Entry 6VPX (electron microscopy, 5.00 A resolution (low resolution: residue-level contacts below are approximate; hydrogen-bond / salt-bridge calls are withheld)); this record covers chains H and G of the 17 polymer chains in the assembly.

# Chain H
Molecule: Antibody 10E8 Fab heavy chain
Source organism: Homo sapiens
Notes: antibody fragment or engineered binder
Amino-acid sequence (129 residues; row label = number of the first residue in the row; a row labelled like 52A-52C holds insertion residues (52A, then the next letters in order)):
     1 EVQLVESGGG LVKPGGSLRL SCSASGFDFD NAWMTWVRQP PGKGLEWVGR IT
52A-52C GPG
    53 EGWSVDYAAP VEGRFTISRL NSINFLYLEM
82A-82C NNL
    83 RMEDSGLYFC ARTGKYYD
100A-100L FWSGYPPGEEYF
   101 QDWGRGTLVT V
Cystine bridges: Cys22-Cys92

# Chain G
Molecule: MPER peptide
Source organism: Homo sapiens
Amino-acid sequence (17 residues; each row starts with the number of its first residue):
   119 NWFDITNVLW WIKAVIQ

# How chain H and chain G interact
Residue-residue contacts - 27 pairs, chain H then chain G:
  Trp33(H) with Trp120(G); Phe121(G)
  Arg50(H) with Phe121(G)
  Thr52(H) with Phe121(G)
  Gly52C(H) with Asn119(G)
  Glu53(H) with Asn119(G); Trp120(G)
  Lys97(H) with Trp120(G)
  Tyr98(H) with Trp120(G)
  Tyr99(H) with Trp120(G); Thr124(G); Leu127(G); Trp128(G)
  Phe100A(H) with Leu127(G); Lys131(G)
  Trp100B(H) with Lys131(G); Gln135(G)
  Ser100C(H) with Lys131(G)
  Gly100D(H) with Trp128(G); Lys131(G)
  Tyr100E(H) with Trp128(G)
  Pro100F(H) with Thr124(G); Asn125(G); Trp128(G)
  Pro100G(H) with Trp120(G); Phe121(G); Thr124(G)
Also at the interface, not in a pair above, chain H (17 interface residues in all): Asp58, Gly100H
Also at the interface, not in a pair above, chain G (10 interface residues in all): Ile134
From the paper, about this interface:
  - epitope / paratope residues, chain H: Tyr99(H)

# In short
17 residues of chain H and 10 residues of chain G are in contact. From the paper: the epitope/paratope residue
Tyr99(H).
Chain H is Antibody 10E8 Fab heavy chain and chain G is MPER peptide, both from Homo sapiens; the structure,
Nanodisc of full-length HIV-1 Envelope glycoprotein clone AMC011 in complex with one PGT151 Fab and three ...,
was determined by electron microscopy.
